PDB entry 6EZM | electron microscopy, 3.20 A resolution | chains G and P of the 24 polymer chains in the assembly

[Chain G (and P)]
Molecule: Imidazoleglycerol-phosphate dehydratase
Source organism: Saccharomyces cerevisiae (strain ATCC 204508 / S288c)
Notes: EC 4.2.1.19; chain P of this document is another copy of the same molecule, construct and numbering; everything in this record applies to it too
Reference sequence: P06633 (HIS7_YEAST); residues 1-220 here = UniProt positions 1-220
Amino-acid sequence (220 residues; row label = number of the first residue in the row):
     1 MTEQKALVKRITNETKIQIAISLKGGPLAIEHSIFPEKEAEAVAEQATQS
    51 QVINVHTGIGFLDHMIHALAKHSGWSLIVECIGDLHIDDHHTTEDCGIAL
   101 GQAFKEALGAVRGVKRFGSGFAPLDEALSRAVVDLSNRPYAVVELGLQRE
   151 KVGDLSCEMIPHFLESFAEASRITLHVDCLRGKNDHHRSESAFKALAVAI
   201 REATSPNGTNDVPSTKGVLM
Not modelled in the structure: 1-2, 39-43, 220
Ion coordination: Mn2+ site 1: His64, His186, Glu190 (together with (R)-c348) (shared with 1 residue of chain W); Mn2+ site 2: His90, Glu94, His162 (together with (R)-c348) (shared with His187(P) of chain P); Mn2+ site 3: His91 (together with (R)-c348) (shared with His64(P), His186(P), Glu190(P) of chain P); Mn2+ site 4: His187 (together with (R)-c348) (shared with 3 residues of chain W)
Small-molecule neighbours:
  - (R)-c348 (5LD; [(2R)-2-hydroxy-3-(1H-1,2,4-triazol-1-yl)propyl]phosphonic acid), molecule 1: Glu14, His90, His91, Glu94
  - (R)-c348 (5LD), molecule 2: His64, Leu124, His186, His187, Glu190, Lys194
  - (R)-c348 (5LD), molecule 3: Arg116, Arg138, Ser214, Thr215, Lys216
Swiss-Prot annotation at these positions:
  - binding site (substrate): Glu14, His64 to His72, His90 to Glu94, Arg116, Arg138, His186 to Lys194, Ser214 to Lys216
  - binding site (Mn(2+)): His64, His90, His91, Glu94, His162, His186, His187, Glu190
  - natural variant: Val8 (V8I: In strain: CLIB 219), Ile30 (I30L: In strain: CLIB 219, CLIB 410 and 2 more), Thr92 (T92A: In strain: YIIc12 and YIIc17 haplotype Ha1), Lys216 (K216N: In strain: YIIc17 haplotype Ha2)
From the paper describing this entry:
  - self-association interface (contacts with another copy of this molecule); pairs are residue here / residue on that copy: Gln46-Thr215 (hydrogen bond), Ser50-Asp211

[Interface between chain G and chain P]
Pairs across the interface (27; chain G residue first):
  His86(G) - Gly58(P)
  His86(G) - Ile59(P)
  His86(G) - Gly60(P)
  His86(G) - Asp154(P)
  Ile87(G) - Gly60(P)
  Ile87(G) - His64(P)
  Asp88(G) - Val152(P)
  Asp88(G) - Gly153(P)
  Asp88(G) - His186(P)  salt bridge
  His90(G) - Asn184(P)
  His90(G) - His186(P)
  His90(G) - His187(P)  hydrogen bond
  His91(G) - His64(P)  hydrogen bond
  His91(G) - His186(P)  hydrogen bond
  His91(G) - Glu190(P)  salt bridge
  Glu150(G) - Arg149(P)  hydrogen bond (backbone-side chain)
  Glu150(G) - Glu150(P)  hydrogen bond (side chain-backbone)
  Lys151(G) - Val152(P)
  Ser156(G) - Arg149(P)  hydrogen bond (backbone-side chain)
  Glu158(G) - Arg149(P)  salt bridge
  Glu158(G) - Lys183(P)
  Glu158(G) - Asn184(P)
  Glu158(G) - Asp185(P)
  His162(G) - Asp125(P)  salt bridge
  His162(G) - Asn184(P)
  His162(G) - His187(P)  hydrogen bond
  Glu165(G) - Asp125(P)
Interface residues without a listed pair, chain G (13 interface residues in all): Glu94, Met159
Interface residues without a listed pair, chain P (19 interface residues in all): Phe61, Gln148, Lys151

[Overview]
Chain G and chain P form an interface of 13 and 19 residues respectively; the contacts include 7 hydrogen
bonds and 4 salt bridges. Polar pairs include Asp88(G)-His186(P), His91(G)-Glu190(P) and Glu158(G)-Arg149(P).
Ligands of chain G: 3 copies of (R)-c348. From the paper: a self-association interface involving Gln46(G) and
Ser50(G).
Chain G and chain P are both Imidazoleglycerol-phosphate dehydratase (Saccharomyces cerevisiae (strain ATCC
204508 / S288c)); the structure, Imidazoleglycerol-phosphate dehydratase from Saccharomyces cerevisiae, was
determined by electron microscopy (same publication as 6EZJ).
